8XH6 - chains A and B; structure by electron microscopy, 3.52 A resolution.

Chain A (and B):
Name: Latent membrane protein 1
From: human gammaherpesvirus 4
Notes: chain B of this document is another copy of the same molecule, construct and numbering; everything in this record applies to it too
UniProt: Q7T6U2 (Q7T6U2_EBVG); residues 24-185 here = UniProt positions 24-185
Amino-acid sequence (162 residues; row label = number of the first residue in the row):
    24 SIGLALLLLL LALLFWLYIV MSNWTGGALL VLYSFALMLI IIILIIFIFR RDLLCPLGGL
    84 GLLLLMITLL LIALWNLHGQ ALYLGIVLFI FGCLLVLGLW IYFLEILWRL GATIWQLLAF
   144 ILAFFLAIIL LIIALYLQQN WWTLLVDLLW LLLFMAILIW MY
Not modelled in the structure: 185
From the paper describing this entry:
  - self-association interface (contacts with another copy of this molecule): Phe38, Tyr41

Chain A / chain B interface:
Pairs across the interface (52):
  Ser24(A) with Cys78(B), hydrogen bond
  Leu27(A) with Cys78(B)
  Leu30(A) with Leu118(B), hydrophobic
  Leu31(A) with Gly82(B); Leu85(B), hydrophobic
  Leu34(A) with Phe114(B), hydrophobic
  Ala35(A) with Met89(B), hydrophobic
  Leu37(A) with Leu111(B)
  Phe38(A) with Leu93(B), hydrophobic; Leu111(B), hydrophobic
  Tyr41(A) with Leu93(B), hydrophobic; Ala104(B), hydrogen bond (side chain-backbone); Leu107(B), hydrophobic; Gly108(B), hydrogen bond (side chain-backbone); Leu111(B), hydrophobic
  Ile42(A) with Leu93(B), hydrophobic; Ala96(B), hydrophobic
  Asn46(A) with Asn99(B), hydrogen bond
  Tyr56(A) with Tyr56(B), hydrogen bond; Ile95(B)
  Ile63(A) with Leu85(B), hydrophobic; Met89(B), hydrophobic; Leu92(B), hydrophobic
  Leu77(A) with Phe70(B), hydrophobic
  Cys78(A) with Ser24(B), hydrogen bond; Leu27(B)
  Gly82(A) with Leu31(B)
  Leu85(A) with Ile63(B), hydrophobic; Leu67(B), hydrophobic
  Leu86(A) with Leu31(B), hydrophobic
  Leu88(A) with Ile63(B), hydrophobic
  Met89(A) with Leu31(B); Ala35(B), hydrophobic; Phe38(B); Ile63(B), hydrophobic
  Leu92(A) with Ala59(B), hydrophobic; Leu60(B), hydrophobic
  Leu93(A) with Phe38(B), hydrophobic; Tyr41(B), hydrophobic; Ile42(B), hydrophobic
  Ile95(A) with Tyr56(B)
  Ala96(A) with Ile42(B), hydrophobic
  Asn99(A) with Asn46(B), hydrogen bond
  Leu100(A) with Ser45(B)
  Ala104(A) with Tyr41(B), hydrogen bond (backbone-side chain)
  Gly108(A) with Tyr41(B)
  Leu111(A) with Leu37(B), hydrophobic; Phe38(B), hydrophobic; Tyr41(B), hydrophobic
  Leu118(A) with Leu30(B), hydrophobic; Leu34(B), hydrophobic
  Leu122(A) with Leu27(B), hydrophobic
Interface residues without a listed pair, chain A (40 interface residues in all): Ser45, Ala59, Leu60, Leu67, Phe70, Ile90, Leu97, Leu107, Gly115
Interface residues without a listed pair, chain B (39 interface residues in all): Leu77, Leu86, Leu88, Leu97, Leu100, Leu105

Summary:
The interface between chain A and chain B involves 40 residues on one side and 39 on the other, with 8
hydrogen bonds. Polar pairs include Ser24(A)-Cys78(B), Tyr41(A)-Ala104(B) and Tyr41(A)-Gly108(B). From the
paper: a self-association interface involving Phe38(A) and Tyr41(A).
Both chains are Latent membrane protein 1 (human gammaherpesvirus 4). Entry 8XH6 (Structure of EBV LMP1 dimer)
was determined by electron microscopy (same publication as 8XH7).
